PDB entry 8G5V | electron microscopy, 3.00 A resolution | chains B and A of the 12 polymer chains in the assembly

== Chain B (and A) ==
Protein: Core protein Cp183
Source organism: Hepatitis B virus
Notes: chain A of this document is another copy of the same molecule, construct and numbering; everything in this record applies to it too
Reference sequence: W6CP35 (W6CP35_HBV); residues 1-183 here correspond to UniProt positions 17-199 (UniProt number = residue number + 16)
Chain sequence (183 residues; numbered 1 to 183; the number before each row is that of its first residue):
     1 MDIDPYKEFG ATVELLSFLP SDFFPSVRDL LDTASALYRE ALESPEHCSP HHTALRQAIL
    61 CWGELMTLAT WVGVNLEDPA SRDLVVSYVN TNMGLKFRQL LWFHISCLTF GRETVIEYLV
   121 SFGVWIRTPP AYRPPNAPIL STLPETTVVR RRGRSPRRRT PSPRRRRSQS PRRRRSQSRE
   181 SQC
Disordered / not traced: 142-183

== Chain B / chain A interface ==
Contacting residue pairs (72):
  M1(B) - S35(A)
  M1(B) - R39(A)
  M1(B) - L42(A)  hydrophobic
  M1(B) - E43(A)
  M1(B) - I59(A)  hydrophobic
  D2(B) - E43(A)  hydrogen bond (backbone-side chain)
  I3(B) - L42(A)
  I3(B) - R56(A)
  I3(B) - I59(A)  hydrophobic
  I3(B) - L60(A)
  P5(B) - L60(A)
  K7(B) - E43(A)
  K7(B) - P45(A)
  E8(B) - E46(A)
  E8(B) - H47(A)  salt bridge
  E8(B) - T53(A)  hydrogen bond
  E8(B) - R56(A)  salt bridge
  F9(B) - H47(A)
  S35(B) - M1(A)
  R39(B) - M1(A)
  L42(B) - M1(A)  hydrophobic
  E43(B) - M1(A)
  E43(B) - D2(A)  hydrogen bond (side chain-backbone)
  E43(B) - K7(A)  hydrogen bond (backbone-side chain)
  P45(B) - K7(A)
  H47(B) - E8(A)  salt bridge
  H47(B) - F9(A)
  H47(B) - P50(A)
  H47(B) - R112(A)
  P50(B) - H47(A)
  T53(B) - E8(A)  hydrogen bond
  R56(B) - I3(A)
  R56(B) - E8(A)  salt bridge
  Q57(B) - E8(A)  hydrogen bond
  Q57(B) - A54(A)
  Q57(B) - Q57(A)
  Q57(B) - L100(A)
  I59(B) - M1(A)  hydrophobic
  I59(B) - I3(A)  hydrophobic
  L60(B) - I3(A)
  L60(B) - P5(A)  hydrophobic
  C61(B) - C61(A)  hydrogen bond
  E64(B) - M93(A)
  E64(B) - K96(A)
  T67(B) - M93(A)
  L68(B) - L68(A)  hydrophobic
  L68(B) - Y88(A)
  L68(B) - M93(A)
  W71(B) - L84(A)  hydrophobic
  W71(B) - Y88(A)  hydrophobic
  V72(B) - Y88(A)
  N75(B) - L84(A)
  L76(B) - L84(A)  hydrophobic
  D78(B) - D78(A)
  D78(B) - S81(A)  hydrogen bond
  A80(B) - E77(A)
  S81(B) - L76(A)
  S81(B) - D78(A)
  S81(B) - S81(A)
  L84(B) - W71(A)
  L84(B) - L76(A)  hydrophobic
  L84(B) - E77(A)
  Y88(B) - T67(A)
  Y88(B) - L68(A)  hydrophobic
  Y88(B) - W71(A)  hydrophobic
  V89(B) - L68(A)  hydrophobic
  M93(B) - E64(A)
  M93(B) - L65(A)
  M93(B) - L68(A)  hydrophobic
  K96(B) - E64(A)
  F97(B) - C61(A)  hydrophobic
  F97(B) - E64(A)
Interface residues without a listed pair, chain B (44 interface residues in all): D4, L31, S44, E46, A54, L65, V85, L100
Interface residues without a listed pair, chain A (45 interface residues in all): D4, L31, A34, S44, V72, V85, V89, F97

== In short ==
Chain B and chain A form an interface of 44 and 45 residues respectively, with 8 hydrogen bonds and 4 salt
bridges. Polar contacts include E8(B)-H47(A), E8(B)-R56(A) and D2(B)-E43(A).
Chain B and chain A are both Core protein Cp183 (Hepatitis B virus); the structure, Empty capsid of Hepatitis
B virus, was determined by electron microscopy, deposited together with 8G8Y and 8G6V.
